8ETU - chains T and Q of the 10 polymer chains in the assembly; structure by electron microscopy, 2.80 A resolution.

[Chain T]
Protein: RuvB-like protein 1
From: Saccharomyces cerevisiae S288C
Notes: EC 3.6.4.12
UniProt: Q03940 (RUVB1_YEAST); residues 21-463 here = UniProt positions 21-463
Amino-acid sequence (443 residues; row label = number of the first residue in the row):
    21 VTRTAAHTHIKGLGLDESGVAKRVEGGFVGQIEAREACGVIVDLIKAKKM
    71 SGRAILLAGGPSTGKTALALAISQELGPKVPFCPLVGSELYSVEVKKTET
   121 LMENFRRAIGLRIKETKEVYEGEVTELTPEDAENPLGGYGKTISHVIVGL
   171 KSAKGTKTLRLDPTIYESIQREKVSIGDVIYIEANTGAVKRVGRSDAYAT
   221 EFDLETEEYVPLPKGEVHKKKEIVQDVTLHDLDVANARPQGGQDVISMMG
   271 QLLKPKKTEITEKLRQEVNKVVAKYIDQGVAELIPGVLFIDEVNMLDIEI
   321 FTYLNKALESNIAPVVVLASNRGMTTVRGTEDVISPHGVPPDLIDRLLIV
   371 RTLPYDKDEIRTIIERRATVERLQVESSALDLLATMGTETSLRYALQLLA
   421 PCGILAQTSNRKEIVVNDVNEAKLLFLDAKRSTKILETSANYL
Unresolved in the structure: 153-160
Small-molecule neighbours: ADP (adenosine-5'-diphosphate): A26, H27, H29, I30, G47, F48, V49, G50, G80, P81, S82, T83, G84, K85, T86, A87, Y375, I383, L412, R413

[Chain Q]
Protein: Chromatin-remodeling ATPase INO80
From: Saccharomyces cerevisiae S288C
Notes: EC 3.6.4.-
UniProt: P53115 (INO80_YEAST); residue numbers follow UniProt; this construct covers 948-1432
Amino-acid sequence (485 residues; numbered 948 to 1432; the number before each row is that of its first residue):
   948 IEIDVLCDLTQRQAKLYQVLKSQISTNYDAIENAATNDSTSNSASNSGSD
   998 QNLINAVMQFRKVCNHPDLFERADVDSPFSFTTFGKTTSMLTASVANNNS
  1048 SVISNSNMNLSSMSSNNISNGKFTDLIYSSRNPIKYSLPRLIYEDLILPN
  1098 YNNDVDIANKLKNVKFNIFNPSTNYELCLFLSKLTGEPSLNEFFRVSTTP
  1148 LLKRVIERTNGPKNTDSLSFKTITQELLEVTRNAPSEGVMASLLNVEKHA
  1198 YEREYLNCIQRGYHPNVSAPPVTIEVLGSSHVTNSINNELFDPLISQALS
  1248 DIPAITQYNMHVKKGIPVEDFPKTGLFPEPLNKNFSSNISMPSMDRFITE
  1298 SAKLRKLDELLVKLKSEGHRVLIYFQMTKMMDLMEEYLTYRQYNHIRLDG
  1348 SSKLEDRRDLVHDWQTNPEIFVFLLSTRAGGLGINLTAADTVIFYDSDWN
  1398 PTIDSQAMDRAHRLGQTRQVTVYRLLVRGTIEERM
Unresolved in the structure: 986-998, 1037-1068, 1346-1355, 1375-1381, 1409-1413

[Chain T / chain Q interface]
Pairs across the interface (65; chain T residue first):
  I133(T) - L1108(Q)  hydrophobic
  I133(T) - F1113(Q)  hydrophobic
  E135(T) - I1104(Q)
  E135(T) - L1108(Q)
  E135(T) - K1112(Q)
  K137(T) - N1097(Q)
  K137(T) - N1100(Q)  hydrogen bond (side chain-backbone)
  K137(T) - D1103(Q)  salt bridge
  V139(T) - Y1098(Q)  hydrophobic
  E192(T) - H1228(Q)  salt bridge
  Y201(T) - P1096(Q)  hydrophobic
  Y201(T) - N1097(Q)  hydrogen bond (side chain-backbone)
  Y201(T) - D1103(Q)  hydrogen bond
  E203(T) - D1103(Q)
  E203(T) - I1104(Q)
  N205(T) - K1107(Q)  hydrogen bond (backbone-side chain)
  T206(T) - D1103(Q)
  T206(T) - K1107(Q)
  K210(T) - L1095(Q)
  K210(T) - P1096(Q)  hydrogen bond (side chain-backbone)
  R211(T) - H1228(Q)
  E228(T) - G1225(Q)
  E228(T) - S1226(Q)
  E228(T) - S1227(Q)  hydrogen bond (side chain-backbone)
  K239(T) - Y1098(Q)
  K240(T) - Y1098(Q)  hydrogen bond (backbone-side chain)
  K241(T) - Y1098(Q)  hydrogen bond (side chain-backbone)
  K241(T) - N1099(Q)
  Q245(T) - D1101(Q)
  Q245(T) - I1104(Q)
  Q245(T) - A1105(Q)
  V247(T) - K1109(Q)
  A255(T) - K1109(Q)
  N256(T) - F1113(Q)  hydrogen bond (side chain-backbone)
  N256(T) - N1114(Q)
  N256(T) - I1115(Q)  hydrogen bond (side chain-backbone)
  R258(T) - N1110(Q)  hydrogen bond
  R258(T) - S1144(Q)
  Q260(T) - L1148(Q)
  Q260(T) - R1151(Q)  hydrogen bond (backbone-side chain)
  G261(T) - T1146(Q)
  G262(T) - S1144(Q)
  G262(T) - T1145(Q)
  G262(T) - T1146(Q)  hydrogen bond (backbone-backbone)
  G262(T) - P1147(Q)
  D264(T) - P1147(Q)
  I266(T) - L1095(Q)  hydrophobic
  S267(T) - E1236(Q)
  M268(T) - Y1090(Q)  hydrophobic
  M268(T) - I1094(Q)  hydrophobic
  M268(T) - I1233(Q)  hydrophobic
  M268(T) - E1236(Q)  hydrogen bond (backbone-side chain)
  M269(T) - E1236(Q)  hydrogen bond (backbone-side chain)
  M269(T) - L1237(Q)  hydrophobic
  L272(T) - L1149(Q)  hydrophobic
  L284(T) - I1115(Q)  hydrophobic
  E287(T) - N1121(Q)  hydrogen bond
  E287(T) - L1124(Q)
  K290(T) - N1121(Q)
  K290(T) - E1123(Q)  salt bridge
  V291(T) - N1121(Q)
  K294(T) - T1120(Q)
  Y295(T) - K1112(Q)  hydrogen bond (side chain-backbone)
  Y295(T) - F1113(Q)  hydrophobic
  Y295(T) - T1120(Q)
Interface residues without a listed pair, chain T (46 interface residues in all): T136, K193, A208, I243, D251, L252, P259, L273, K283, V288, V292
Interface residues without a listed pair, chain Q (42 interface residues in all): P1218, I1221, N1231, S1232

[Summary]
Chain T and chain Q form an interface of 46 and 42 residues respectively, with 17 hydrogen bonds and 3 salt
bridges. Polar pairs include K137(T)-D1103(Q), E192(T)-H1228(Q) and K290(T)-E1123(Q). Chain T binds ADP.
Chain T is RuvB-like protein 1 and chain Q is Chromatin-remodeling ATPase INO80, both from Saccharomyces
cerevisiae S288C; the structure, Class2 of the INO80-Hexasome complex, was determined by electron microscopy,
deposited together with 8ETS, 8ETT, 8ETV, 8ETW, 8EU9, 8EUE, 8EUF and 8EUJ.
